8FC9 - chains C and D of the 8 polymer chains in the assembly; structure by electron microscopy, 3.75 A resolution.

# Chain C (and D)
Molecule: Transient receptor potential cation channel subfamily V member 4
Organism: Homo sapiens
Notes: chain D of this document is another copy of the same molecule, construct and numbering; everything in this record applies to it too
Reference sequence: Q9HBA0 (TRPV4_HUMAN); residues 1-871 here = UniProt positions 1-871
Amino-acid sequence (901 residues; each row starts with the number of its first residue):
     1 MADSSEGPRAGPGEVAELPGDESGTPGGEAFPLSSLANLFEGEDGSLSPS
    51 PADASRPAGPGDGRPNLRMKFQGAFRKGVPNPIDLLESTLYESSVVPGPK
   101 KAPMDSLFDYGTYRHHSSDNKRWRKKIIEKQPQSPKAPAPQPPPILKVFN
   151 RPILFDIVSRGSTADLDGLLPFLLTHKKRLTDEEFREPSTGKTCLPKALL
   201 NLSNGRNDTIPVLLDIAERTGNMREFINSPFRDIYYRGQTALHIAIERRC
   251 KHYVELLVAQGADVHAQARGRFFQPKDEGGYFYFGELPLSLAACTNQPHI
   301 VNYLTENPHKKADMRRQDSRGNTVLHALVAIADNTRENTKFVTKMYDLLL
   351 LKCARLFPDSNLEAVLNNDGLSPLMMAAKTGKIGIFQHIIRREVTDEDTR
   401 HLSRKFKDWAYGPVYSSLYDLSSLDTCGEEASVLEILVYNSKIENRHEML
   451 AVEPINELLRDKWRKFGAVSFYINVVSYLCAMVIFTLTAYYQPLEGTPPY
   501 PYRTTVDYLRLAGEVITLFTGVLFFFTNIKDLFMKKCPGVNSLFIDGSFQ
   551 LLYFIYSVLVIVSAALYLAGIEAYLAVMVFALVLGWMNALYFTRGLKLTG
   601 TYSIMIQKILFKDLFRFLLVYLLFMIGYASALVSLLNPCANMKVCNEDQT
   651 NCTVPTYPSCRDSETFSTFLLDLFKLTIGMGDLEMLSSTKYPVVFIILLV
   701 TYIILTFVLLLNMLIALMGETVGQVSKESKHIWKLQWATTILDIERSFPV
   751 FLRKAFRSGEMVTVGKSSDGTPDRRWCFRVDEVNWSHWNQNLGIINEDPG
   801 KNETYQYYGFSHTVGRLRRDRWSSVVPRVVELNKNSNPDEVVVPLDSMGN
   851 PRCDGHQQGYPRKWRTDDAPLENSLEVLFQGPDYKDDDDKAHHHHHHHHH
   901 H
Disordered / not traced: 1-149, 491-505, 533-548, 638-662, 789-901
Construct notes: expression tag (872-901)
UniProt features mapped onto this chain:
  - region: H812 to E831 (Interaction with calmodulin and ITPR3)
  - motif: G679 to D682 (Selectivity filter)
  - binding site (ATP): K192, K197, N201, Y236 to Q239, R248
  - binding site (a 1,2-diacyl-sn-glycero-3-phospho-(1D-myo-inositol-4,5-bisphosphate)): R249 to K251, N296 to H299, K344
  - binding site (Ca(2+)): D682
  - modified residue: Y110 (Phosphotyrosine), Y253 (Phosphotyrosine), Y805 (Phosphotyrosine), S824 (Phosphoserine)
Reported in the primary citation:
  - disease-associated variants - R232C, R237L, R269C, R315W: decreased binding to Transforming protein RhoA (citing earlier work)
  - mutagenesis - E183A, E183C, E183K, D263A, D263K, D263L, D263N: increased signaling in response to hypotonic saline
  - disease-associated variants - R269C: increased signaling in response to hypotonic saline

# How chain C and chain D interact
Pairs across the interface (28; chain C residue first):
  R249(C) - W788(D)
  F272(C) - W409(D)  hydrophobic
  F273(C) - Y411(D)
  Y281(C) - W409(D)  hydrophobic
  F282(C) - Y411(D)  hydrophobic
  F282(C) - P413(D)  hydrophobic
  F284(C) - Y411(D)
  N296(C) - W788(D)
  I331(C) - W785(D)
  D333(C) - W785(D)  hydrogen bond
  N338(C) - W785(D)
  L623(C) - W586(D)  hydrogen bond (backbone-side chain)
  F624(C) - W586(D)
  G627(C) - W586(D)
  S634(C) - L575(D)
  S634(C) - V579(D)
  G679(C) - M680(D)
  G681(C) - M680(D)
  D682(C) - M680(D)
  L683(C) - M680(D)
  V694(C) - A576(D)  hydrophobic
  V694(C) - F580(D)  hydrophobic
  L698(C) - V579(D)  hydrophobic
  L698(C) - V583(D)  hydrophobic
  L709(C) - I606(D)  hydrophobic
  N712(C) - Y602(D)
  N712(C) - I606(D)
  I715(C) - M718(D)  hydrophobic
Also at the interface, not in a pair above, chain C (30 interface residues in all): Q239, C294, T295, F341, A631, L635, L711
Also at the interface, not in a pair above, chain D (21 interface residues in all): V414, A489, L582, M605, L714, D781

# In short
30 residues of chain C face 21 of chain D across their interface; the contacts include 2 hydrogen bonds. Polar
pairs include D333(C)-W785(D) and L623(C)-W586(D). The paper reports that E183A, E183C and E183K of chain C,
among others, increase signaling in response to hypotonic saline; R232C, R237L and R269C of chain C, among
others, reduce binding to Transforming protein RhoA; 11 substitutions were tested in all.
Both chains are Transient receptor potential cation channel subfamily V member 4 (Homo sapiens). Entry 8FC9
(Cryo-EM structure of the human TRPV4 - RhoA, apo condition) was determined by electron microscopy, deposited
together with 8FC7, 8FC8, 8FCA and 8FCB.
